PDB entry 6MCX | X-ray diffraction, 2.30 A resolution | chain A

== Chain A ==
Name: Neuraminidase
Source organism: Influenza A virus (strain A/Tern/Australia/G70C/1975 H11N9)
Notes: EC 3.2.1.18
UniProt: P03472 (NRAM_I75A5); the construct lacks a stretch of the UniProt sequence and is renumbered around it, so the offset changes along the chain: 82-169 = UniProt 83-170; 170-333 = UniProt 172-335; 335-392 = UniProt 336-393; 394-412 = UniProt 394-412; 1 more segments
Sequence (388 residues; numbered 82 to 468 plus 3 insertion-coded residues; 2 numbers in that range are skipped by the numbering (no residue carries them; nothing is unmodelled there); the number before each row is that of its first residue; a row labelled like 412A-412B holds insertion residues (412A, then the next letters in order)):
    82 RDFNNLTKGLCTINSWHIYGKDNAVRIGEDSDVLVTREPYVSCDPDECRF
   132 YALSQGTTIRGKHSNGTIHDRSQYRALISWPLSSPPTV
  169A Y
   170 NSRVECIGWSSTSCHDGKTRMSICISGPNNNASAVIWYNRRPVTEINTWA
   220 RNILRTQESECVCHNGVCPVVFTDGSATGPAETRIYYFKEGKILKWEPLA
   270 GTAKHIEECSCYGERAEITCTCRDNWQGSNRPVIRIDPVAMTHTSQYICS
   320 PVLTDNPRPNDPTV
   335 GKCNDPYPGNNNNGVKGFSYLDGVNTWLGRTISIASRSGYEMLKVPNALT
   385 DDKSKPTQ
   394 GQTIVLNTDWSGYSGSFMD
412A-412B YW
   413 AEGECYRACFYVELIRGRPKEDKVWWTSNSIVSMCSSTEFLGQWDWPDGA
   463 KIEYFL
Disulfide bonds: Cys92-Cys417, Cys124-Cys129, Cys175-Cys193, Cys183-Cys230, Cys232-Cys237, Cys278-Cys291, Cys280-Cys289, Cys318-Cys337, Cys421-Cys447
Glycans and other covalent adducts: N-acetylglucosamine (NAG) linked to Asn86, Asn146; glycan linked to Asn200
Metal / ion sites: Ca2+: Asp293, Gly297, Asp324, Asn347
Reported in the primary citation:
  - post-translational modification sites: Asn86, Asn146, Asn200

== Overview ==
Covalently linked N-acetylglucosamine: at Asn86, Asn146 and Asn200. Asp293, Gly297, Asp324 and Asn347
coordinate Ca2+. The paper reports modification sites Asn86, Asn146 and Asn200.
Chain A is Neuraminidase (Influenza A virus (strain A/Tern/Australia/G70C/1975 H11N9)); the structure,
Influenza virus neuraminidase subtype N9 (tern) recombinant head domain, was determined by X-ray diffraction
(same publication as 6CRD and 6D3B).
